3RL8 - chains C and D of the 6 polymer chains in the assembly; structure by X-ray diffraction, 2.20 A resolution.

== Chain C (and D) ==
Name: Disks large homolog 1
Source organism: Homo sapiens
Notes: chain D of this document is another copy of the same molecule, construct and numbering; everything in this record applies to it too
UniProt: Q12959 (DLG1_HUMAN); numbering as in UniProt (aligned over 315-410)
Sequence (105 residues; numbered 306 to 410; the number before each row is that of its first residue):
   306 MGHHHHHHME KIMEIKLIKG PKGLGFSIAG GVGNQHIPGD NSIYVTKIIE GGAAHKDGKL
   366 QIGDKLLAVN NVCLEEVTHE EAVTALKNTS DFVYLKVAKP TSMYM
Disordered / not traced: 306-315 (chain D: 306-315, 410)
Construct notes: expression tag (306-314)
UniProt features mapped onto this chain:
  - modified residue: Y399 (Phosphotyrosine)
From the paper describing this entry:
  - mutagenesis - Q340P (Kd 9.80 uM): decreased binding to APC-C11
  - specificity-determining residues: Q340

== Chain C / chain D interface ==
Pairs across the interface (23):
  G325(C) - Y409(D)
  P326(C) - Y409(D)  hydrophobic
  N375(C) - H341(D)  hydrogen bond (backbone-side chain)
  N376(C) - H341(D)  hydrogen bond (side chain-backbone)
  V377(C) - H341(D)
  V377(C) - T351(D)
  V377(C) - I367(D)  hydrophobic
  E386(C) - K352(D)
  T389(C) - Q366(D)
  T389(C) - I367(D)
  N393(C) - Q366(D)
  N393(C) - I367(D)  hydrogen bond (side chain-backbone)
  N393(C) - G368(D)
  N393(C) - D369(D)  hydrogen bond
  N393(C) - K404(D)
  N393(C) - P405(D)
  T394(C) - P405(D)
  S395(C) - P405(D)
  D396(C) - S407(D)  hydrogen bond
  D396(C) - M408(D)
  F397(C) - I342(D)  hydrophobic
  Y399(C) - I342(D)  hydrophobic
  Y399(C) - P343(D)
Also at the interface, not in a pair above, chain C (15 interface residues in all): K324, A390
Also at the interface, not in a pair above, chain D (16 interface residues in all): I353, T406

== Summary ==
15 residues of chain C face 16 of chain D across their interface, with 5 hydrogen bonds. Polar pairs include
N375(C)-H341(D), N376(C)-H341(D) and N393(C)-I367(D). The paper reports that Q340P of chain C reduces binding
to APC-C11; the specificity determinant Q340(C).
Chain C and chain D are both Disks large homolog 1 (Homo sapiens); the structure, Crystal structure of
hDLG1-PDZ2 complexed with APC, was determined by X-ray diffraction, deposited together with 3RL7.
